8WLN - chains M and H of the 103 polymer chains in the assembly; structure by electron microscopy, 4.30 A resolution (low resolution: residue-level contacts below are approximate; hydrogen-bond / salt-bridge calls are withheld).

Chain M:
Protein: Flagellar hook-basal body complex protein FliE
From: Salmonella enterica subsp. enterica serovar Typhimurium str. LT2
Reference sequence: P26462 (FLIE_SALTY); numbering as in UniProt (aligned over 1-104)
Amino-acid sequence (104 residues; numbered 1 to 104; the number before each row is that of its first residue):
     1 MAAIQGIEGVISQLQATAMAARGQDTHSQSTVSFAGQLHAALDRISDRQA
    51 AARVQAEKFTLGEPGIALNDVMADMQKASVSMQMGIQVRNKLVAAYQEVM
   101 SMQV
Unresolved in the structure: 1-2, 22-30

Chain H:
Protein: Flagellar biosynthetic protein FliP
From: Salmonella enterica subsp. enterica serovar Typhimurium str. LT2
Reference sequence: P54700 (FLIP_SALTY); residue numbers follow UniProt; this construct covers 1-245
Amino-acid sequence (245 residues; row label = number of the first residue in the row):
     1 MRRLLFLSLAGLWLFSPAAAAQLPGLISQPLAGGGQSWSLSVQTLVFITS
    51 LTFLPAILLMMTSFTRIIIVFGLLRNALGTPSAPPNQVLLGLALFLTFFI
   101 MSPVIDKIYVDAYQPFSEQKISMQEALDKGAQPLRAFMLRQTREADLALF
   151 ARLANSGPLQGPEAVPMRILLPAYVTSELKTAFQIGFTIFIPFLIIDLVI
   201 ASVLMALGMMMVPPATIALPFKLMLFVLVDGWQLLMGSLAQSFYS
Unresolved in the structure: 1-35, 244-245

How chain M and chain H interact:
Contacting residue pairs (29; chain M residue first):
  T31(M) with D106(H)
  V32(M) with F98(H); I105(H); D106(H); Y109(H)
  F34(M) with I105(H)
  Q37(M) with Y113(H)
  M84(M) with T44(H); F47(H)
  V88(M) with F47(H); L51(H)
  K91(M) with T52(H)
  L92(M) with L54(H)
  A95(M) with P55(H)
  E98(M) with P55(H)
  V99(M) with L90(H)
  M100(M) with Q87(H); L90(H); G91(H)
  M102(M) with L59(H); N86(H); L90(H)
  Q103(M) with R75(H); N86(H)
  V104(M) with I68(H); G72(H); R75(H); N86(H); L90(H)
Also at the interface, not in a pair above, chain M (16 interface residues in all): S33
Also at the interface, not in a pair above, chain H (24 interface residues in all): I48, L58, F64, L89, L94

In short:
The interface between chain M and chain H involves 16 residues on one side and 24 on the other.
Here chain M is Flagellar hook-basal body complex protein FliE and chain H is Flagellar biosynthetic protein
FliP, both from Salmonella enterica subsp. enterica serovar Typhimurium str. LT2. Entry 8WLN (Cryo-EM
structure of the MS ring with export apparatus and proximal rod within the motor-hook complex ...) was
determined by electron microscopy, deposited together with 8WHT, 8WIW, 8WK3, 8WK4, 8WKI, 8WKK and 11 further
entries.
